6LE9 - chains E and J of the 10 polymer chains in the assembly; structure by X-ray diffraction, 2.60 A resolution.

# Chain E
Molecule: Histone H3.1
From: Homo sapiens
UniProtKB: P68431 (H31_HUMAN); residues 40-135 here correspond to UniProt positions 41-136 (UniProt number = residue number + 1)
Chain sequence (96 residues; row label = number of the first residue in the row):
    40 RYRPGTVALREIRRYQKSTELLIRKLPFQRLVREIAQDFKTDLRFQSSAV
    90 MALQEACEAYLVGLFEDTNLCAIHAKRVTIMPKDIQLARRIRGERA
Curated features (UniProtKB/Swiss-Prot):
  - modified residue: Tyr41 (Phosphotyrosine), Lys56 (N6,N6,N6-trimethyllysine), Ser57 (Phosphoserine), Lys64 (N6-(2-hydroxyisobutyryl)lysine), Lys79 (N6,N6,N6-trimethyllysine), Thr80 (Phosphothreonine), Ser86 (Phosphoserine), Thr107 (Phosphothreonine), Lys115 (N6-acetyllysine), Lys122 (N6-(2-hydroxyisobutyryl)lysine)

# Chain J
Molecule: Human Telomeric DNA
From: Homo sapiens
Sequence (145 nucleotides; row label = number of the first residue in the row; numbers below 1 keep their minus sign (DA-72 is residue -72)):
   -72 ATCTTAGGGTTAGGGTTAGGGTTAGGGTTAGGGTTAGGGTTAGGGTTAGG
   -22 GTTAGGGTTAGGGTTAGGGTTAGGGTTAGGGTTAGGGTTAGGGTTAGGGT
    28 TAGGGTTAGGGTTAGGGTTAGGGTTAGGGTTAGGGTTAGGGTGAT
Bound ions: Mn2+ near DG6 (its only coordinating residue here)

# Chain E / chain J interface
Contacting residue pairs (24):
  Arg40(E) with DT-8(J), hydrogen bond to the base; DG70(J), sugar contact
  Tyr41(E) with DT69(J), phosphate contact; DG70(J), phosphate contact
  Arg42(E) with DG-5(J), salt bridge to the phosphate; DG70(J), hydrogen bond to the phosphate
  Pro43(E) with DG-6(J), phosphate contact; DG-5(J), sugar contact
  Thr45(E) with DT69(J), phosphate contact; DG70(J), hydrogen bond to the phosphate
  Arg63(E) with DA-13(J), salt bridge to the phosphate
  Arg72(E) with DG-23(J), salt bridge to the phosphate
  Arg83(E) with DG-24(J), phosphate contact; DG-23(J), phosphate contact
  Phe84(E) with DG-24(J), sugar contact; DG-23(J), hydrogen bond to the phosphate
  Gln85(E) with DG-24(J), phosphate contact
  Ser86(E) with DG-24(J), hydrogen bond to the phosphate
  Arg116(E) with DT-3(J), phosphate contact; DT-2(J), phosphate contact
  Val117(E) with DT-3(J), hydrogen bond to the phosphate
  Thr118(E) with DT-3(J), hydrogen bond to the phosphate
  Met120(E) with DT-3(J), phosphate contact; DT-2(J), phosphate contact
Other interface residues (no listed pair), chain E (17 interface residues in all): Leu82, Lys115
Other interface residues (no listed pair), chain J (13 interface residues in all): DT-14, DA-7, DG-4

# In short
Chain E and chain J form an interface of 17 and 13 residues respectively, with 7 hydrogen bonds and 3 salt
bridges. Among the polar pairs are Arg40(E)-DT-8(J), Arg42(E)-DG70(J) and Thr45(E)-DG70(J).
Here chain E is Histone H3.1 and chain J is Human Telomeric DNA, both from Homo sapiens. Entry 6LE9 (The Human
Telomeric Nucleosome Displays Distinct Structural and Dynamic Properties) was determined by X-ray diffraction
together with 6KE9 and 6L9H from the same study.
